Entry 6K1I (X-ray diffraction, 2.75 A resolution); this record covers chains G and I of the 10 polymer chains in the assembly.

[Chain G]
Name: Histone H2AX
Organism: Homo sapiens
UniProt: P16104 (H2AX_HUMAN); residues 0-142 here correspond to UniProt positions 1-143 (UniProt number = residue number + 1)
Chain sequence (146 residues; row label = number of the first residue in the row; numbers below 1 keep their minus sign (Gly-3 is residue -3)):
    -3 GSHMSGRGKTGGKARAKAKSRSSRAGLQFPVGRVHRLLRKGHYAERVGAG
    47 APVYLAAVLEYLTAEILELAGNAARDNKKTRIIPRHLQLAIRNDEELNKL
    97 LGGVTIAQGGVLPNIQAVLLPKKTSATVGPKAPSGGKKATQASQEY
Unresolved in the structure: -3 to 12, 123-142
Differences from the reference sequence: expression tag (-3 to -1)
UniProt features mapped onto this chain:
  - motif: Ser139, Gln140 ([ST]-Q motif)
  - modified residue: Ser1 (N-acetylserine), Lys5 (N6-acetyllysine), Lys9 (N6-acetyllysine), Lys36 (N6-acetyllysine), Ser121 (Phosphoserine), Ser139 (Phosphoserine), Tyr142 (Phosphotyrosine)
  - cross-link (Glycyl lysine isopeptide (Lys-Gly)): Lys13 (interchain with G-Cter in ubiquitin), Lys15 (interchain with G-Cter in ubiquitin), Lys119 (interchain with G-Cter in ubiquitin), Lys127 (interchain with G-Cter in SUMO2), Lys134 (interchain with G-Cter in SUMO2)
From the paper describing this entry:
  - post-translational modification sites: Ser139 (citing earlier work)
  - mutagenesis - H38N/G99R: decreased stability

[Chain I]
Molecule: 147-nt DNA strand
Organism: Homo sapiens
Sequence (147 nucleotides; row label = number of the first residue in the row; numbers below 1 keep their minus sign (DC-71 is residue -71)):
   -71 CATATATCCCGGTGCCGAGGCCGCTCAATTGGTCGTAGACAGCTCTAGCA
   -21 CCGCTTAAACGCACGTACGCGCTGTCTACCGCGTTTTAACCGCCACTAGA
    29 AGCGCTTACTAGTCTCCAGGCACGTGTGAGACCGGCATATATGGTAC
Metal / ion sites: Mn2+ site 1 near DG-61 (its only coordinating residue here); Mn2+ site 2 near DG-34 (its only coordinating residue here); K+ near DT-26 (its only coordinating residue here); Mn2+ site 3 near DG-7 (its only coordinating residue here); Mn2+ site 4 near DG27 (its only coordinating residue here); Mn2+ site 5 near DA50 (its only coordinating residue here)

[How chain G and chain I interact]
Residue-residue contacts (15):
  Arg29(G) - DG48(I)  hydrogen bond to the phosphate
  Arg29(G) - DC49(I)  salt bridge to the phosphate
  Arg35(G) - DA39(I)  phosphate contact
  Arg42(G) - DT38(I)  phosphate contact
  Arg42(G) - DA39(I)  phosphate contact
  Val43(G) - DT38(I)  sugar contact
  Val43(G) - DA39(I)  hydrogen bond to the phosphate
  Gly44(G) - DT38(I)  phosphate contact
  Ala45(G) - DT38(I)  hydrogen bond to the phosphate
  Lys75(G) - DG58(I)  phosphate contact
  Lys75(G) - DA59(I)  salt bridge to the phosphate
  Thr76(G) - DA57(I)  hydrogen bond to the phosphate
  Thr76(G) - DG58(I)  hydrogen bond to the phosphate
  Arg77(G) - DA57(I)  hydrogen bond to the sugar
  Arg77(G) - DG58(I)  hydrogen bond to the phosphate
Interface residues without a listed pair, chain G (12 interface residues in all): Pro26, His31, Glu41

[Overview]
Chain G and chain I form an interface of 12 and 7 residues respectively, with 7 hydrogen bonds and 2 salt
bridges. Polar contacts include Arg77(G)-DA57(I), Arg29(G)-DG48(I) and Val43(G)-DA39(I). The paper reports
that H38N/G99R of chain G reduce stability; a modification site at Ser139(G).
Here chain G is Histone H2AX and chain I is a 147-nt DNA strand, both from Homo sapiens. Entry 6K1I (Human
nucleosome core particle with gammaH2A.X variant) was determined by X-ray diffraction, deposited together with
6IPU, 6JXD, 6K1J and 6K1K.
